PDB entry 9EKF | electron microscopy, 2.68 A resolution | chains A and B of the 9 polymer chains in the assembly

# Chain A
Molecule: Hemagglutinin
From: Influenza A virus
Chain sequence (576 residues; numbered -11 to 566; 2 numbers in that range are skipped by the numbering (no residue carries them; nothing is unmodelled there); the number before each row is that of its first residue; numbers below 1 keep their minus sign (Met-11 is residue -11)):
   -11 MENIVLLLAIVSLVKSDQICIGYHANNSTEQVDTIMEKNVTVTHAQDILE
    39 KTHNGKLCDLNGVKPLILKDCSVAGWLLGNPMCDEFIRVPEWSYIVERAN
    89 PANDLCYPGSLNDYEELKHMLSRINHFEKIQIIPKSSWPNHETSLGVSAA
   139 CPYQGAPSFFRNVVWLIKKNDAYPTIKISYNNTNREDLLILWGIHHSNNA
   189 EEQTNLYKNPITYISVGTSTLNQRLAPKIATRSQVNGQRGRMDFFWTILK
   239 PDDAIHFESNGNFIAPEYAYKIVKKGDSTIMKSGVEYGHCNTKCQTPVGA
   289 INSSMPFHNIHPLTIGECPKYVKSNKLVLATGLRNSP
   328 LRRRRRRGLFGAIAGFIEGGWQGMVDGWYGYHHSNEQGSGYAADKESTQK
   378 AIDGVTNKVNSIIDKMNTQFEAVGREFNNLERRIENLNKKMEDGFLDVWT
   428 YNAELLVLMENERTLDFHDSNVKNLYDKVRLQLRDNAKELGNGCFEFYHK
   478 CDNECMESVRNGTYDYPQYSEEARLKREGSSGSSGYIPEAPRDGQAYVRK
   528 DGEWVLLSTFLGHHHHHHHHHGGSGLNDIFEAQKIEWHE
Not modelled in the structure: -11 to 4, 328-335, 506-566
Disulfide bonds: Cys8-Cys471, Cys46-Cys278, Cys59-Cys71, Cys282-Cys306, Cys478-Cys482
Glycans and other covalent adducts: N-acetylglucosamine (NAG) linked to Asn14, Asn27, Asn290, Asn488
From the paper describing this entry:
  - post-translational modification sites: Asn169
  - binding site for N-acetyl-alpha-neuraminic acid: Val135, Ser136, Ala137, Trp153, His183, Leu194
  - binding site for beta-D-galactopyranose: Glu190, Gln226
  - binding site for N-acetylglucosamine: Gln222
  - specificity-determining residues: Gln226

# Chain B
Molecule: Hemagglutinin
From: Influenza A virus
Chain sequence (576 residues; each row starts with the number of its first residue; note: 10 numbers in that range are skipped by the numbering (no residue carries them; nothing is unmodelled there); numbers below 1 keep their minus sign (Met-11 is residue -11)):
   -11 MENIVLLLAIVSLVKSDQICIGYHANNSTEQVDTIMEKNVTVTHAQDILE
    39 KTHNGKLCDLNGVKPLILKDCSVAGWLLGNPMCDEFIRVPEWSYIVERAN
    89 PANDLCYPGSLNDYEELKHMLSRINHFEKIQIIPKSSWPNHETSLGVSAA
   139 CPYQGAPSFFRNVVWLIKKNDAYPTIKISYNNTNREDLLILWGIHHSNNA
   189 EEQTNLYKNPITYISVGTSTLNQRLAPKIATRSQVNGQRGRMDFFWTILK
   239 PDDAIHFES
   256 NGNFIAPEYAYKIVKKGDSTIMKSGVEYGHCNTKCQTPVGAINSSMPFHN
   306 IHPLTIGECPKYVKSNKLVLATGLRNSP
   336 LRRRRRRGLFGAIAGFIEGGWQGMVDGWYGYHHSNEQGSGYAADKESTQK
   386 AIDGVTNKVNSIIDKMNTQFEAVGREFNNLERRIENLNKKMEDGFLDVWT
   436 YNAELLVLMENERTLDFHDSNVKNLYDKVRLQLRDNAKELGNGCFEFYHK
   486 CDNECMESVRNGTYDYPQYSEEARLKREGSSGSSGYIPEAPRDGQAYVRK
   536 DGEWVLLSTFLGHHHHHHHHHGGSGLNDIFEAQKIEWHE
Not modelled in the structure: -11 to 4, 336-343, 514-574
Disulfide bonds: Cys8-Cys479, Cys46-Cys286, Cys59-Cys71, Cys290-Cys314, Cys486-Cys490
Glycans and other covalent adducts: N-acetylglucosamine (NAG) linked to Asn14, Asn27, Asn298, Asn496
From the paper describing this entry:
  - post-translational modification sites: Asn169
  - binding site for N-acetyl-alpha-neuraminic acid: Val135, Ser136, Ala137, Trp153, His183, Leu194
  - binding site for beta-D-galactopyranose: Glu190, Gln226
  - binding site for N-acetylglucosamine: Gln222
  - specificity-determining residues: Gln226

# Chain A / chain B interface
Contacting residue pairs - 82 pairs, chain A then chain B:
  Ile23(A) - Asn392(B)
  Ile23(A) - Lys393(B)
  Ile23(A) - Ser396(B)  hydrogen bond (backbone-side chain)
  Ile23(A) - Glu445(B)
  Met24(A) - Gly389(B)
  Met24(A) - Asn392(B)
  Met24(A) - Lys393(B)
  Met24(A) - Phe452(B)  hydrophobic
  Lys26(A) - Ser396(B)
  His184(A) - Asn210(B)
  Lys216(A) - Asn210(B)  hydrogen bond (side chain-backbone)
  Lys216(A) - Arg212(B)
  Ile217(A) - Arg212(B)
  Ala218(A) - Ser203(B)
  Thr219(A) - Gly205(B)
  Thr219(A) - His244(B)
  Arg220(A) - Gly205(B)
  Arg220(A) - Thr206(B)
  Arg220(A) - Asn210(B)  hydrogen bond
  Arg220(A) - His244(B)
  Ser221(A) - Thr206(B)
  Ser221(A) - Ser207(B)
  Ser221(A) - Asp241(B)  hydrogen bond
  Ser221(A) - Ala242(B)
  Ser221(A) - His244(B)
  Val223(A) - Ser207(B)
  Arg229(A) - Thr206(B)  hydrogen bond (side chain-backbone)
  Arg229(A) - Ser207(B)
  Leu336(A) - Phe345(B)  hydrophobic
  Leu336(A) - Ser455(B)
  Leu336(A) - Asn459(B)  hydrogen bond (backbone-side chain)
  Phe337(A) - Phe345(B)  hydrophobic
  Gly338(A) - Asn459(B)
  Phe343(A) - Leu466(B)  hydrophobic
  Leu407(A) - Asp101(B)
  Leu407(A) - Glu104(B)
  Glu408(A) - Glu104(B)
  Arg409(A) - Glu104(B)  hydrogen bond (backbone-side chain)
  Arg409(A) - His107(B)
  Arg410(A) - Glu103(B)
  Arg410(A) - Glu104(B)  salt bridge
  Arg410(A) - His107(B)
  Arg410(A) - Arg410(B)
  Arg410(A) - Glu411(B)  hydrogen bond (side chain-backbone)
  Arg410(A) - Phe412(B)
  Arg410(A) - Glu416(B)  salt bridge
  Ile411(A) - Ile419(B)  hydrophobic
  Asn413(A) - His107(B)  hydrogen bond
  Asn413(A) - Arg111(B)
  Asn413(A) - Val408(B)
  Asn413(A) - Arg410(B)
  Leu414(A) - Arg410(B)
  Leu414(A) - Leu422(B)  hydrophobic
  Leu414(A) - Asn423(B)
  Leu414(A) - Met426(B)
  Lys417(A) - Phe405(B)
  Lys417(A) - Arg410(B)
  Met418(A) - Phe430(B)
  Gly421(A) - Phe430(B)
  Phe422(A) - Phe430(B)
  Asp424(A) - Thr403(B)
  Asp424(A) - Gln404(B)
  Asp424(A) - Trp434(B)
  Val425(A) - Val433(B)  hydrophobic
  Val425(A) - Trp434(B)  hydrophobic
  Tyr428(A) - Lys400(B)
  Tyr428(A) - Met401(B)
  Tyr428(A) - Trp434(B)  hydrophobic
  Tyr428(A) - Asn437(B)
  Tyr428(A) - Leu441(B)
  Glu431(A) - Lys400(B)  salt bridge
  Leu432(A) - Leu441(B)  hydrophobic
  Leu435(A) - Lys400(B)
  Met436(A) - Met444(B)  hydrophobic
  Arg440(A) - Arg448(B)
  Lys465(A) - Arg469(B)
  Glu466(A) - Arg465(B)  salt bridge
  Glu466(A) - Leu466(B)
  Glu466(A) - Arg469(B)  hydrogen bond (backbone-side chain)
  Leu467(A) - Arg469(B)
  Gly468(A) - Leu466(B)
  Glu505(A) - Arg509(B)  salt bridge
Interface residues without a listed pair, chain A (43 interface residues in all): Glu25, Asn406, Tyr453
Interface residues without a listed pair, chain B (54 interface residues in all): Leu209, Gln211, Trp234, Glu246, Asp388, Asp451

# Summary
The interface between chain A and chain B involves 43 residues on one side and 54 on the other, with 10
hydrogen bonds and 5 salt bridges. Polar contacts include Arg410(A)-Glu104(B), Arg410(A)-Glu416(B) and
Glu431(A)-Lys400(B). From the paper: a binding site for N-acetyl-alpha-neuraminic acid at Val135(A), Ser136(A)
and Val135(B) among others; a binding site for beta-D-galactopyranose at Glu190(A), Gln226(A) and Glu190(B)
among others.
Chain A and chain B are both Hemagglutinin (Influenza A virus); the structure, CryoEM structure of H5N1
A/Texas/37/2024 HA bound to Fab 65C6 and an auto glycan occupying the ..., was determined by electron
microscopy.
